Entry 3WV2 (X-ray diffraction, 2.30 A resolution); this record covers chain A.

Chain A:
Protein: Collagenase 3
From: Homo sapiens
Notes: EC 3.4.24.-; fragment: catalytic domain, residues 104-274
UniProt: P45452 (MMP13_HUMAN); residues 104-274 here = UniProt positions 104-274
Chain sequence (171 residues; row label = number of the first residue in the row):
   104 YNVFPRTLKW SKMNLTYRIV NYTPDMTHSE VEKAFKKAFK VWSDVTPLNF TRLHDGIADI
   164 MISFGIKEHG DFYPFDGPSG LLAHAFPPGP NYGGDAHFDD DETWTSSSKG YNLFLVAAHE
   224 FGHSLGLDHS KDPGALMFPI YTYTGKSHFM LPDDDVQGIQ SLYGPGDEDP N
Disordered / not traced: 248-250, 273-274
Ion coordination: Na+: Asp128, Asp203, Glu205; Ca2+ site 1: Asp162, Asn194, Gly196, Asp198; Zn2+ site 1: His172, Asp174, His187, His200; Ca2+ site 2: Asp179, Gly180, Ser182, Leu184, Asp202, Glu205; Zn2+ site 2: His222, His226, His232
Ligand contacts: WGG (N-(3-methoxybenzyl)-4-oxo-3,4-dihydroquinazoline-2-carboxamide): Leu185, Leu218, Val219, His222, Glu223, Gly237, Ala238, Leu239, Phe241, Pro242, Ile243, Tyr244, Thr245, Tyr246, Thr247, Phe252, Met253, Pro255
Swiss-Prot annotation at these positions:
  - active site: Glu223
  - binding site (Ca(2+)): Asp128, Asp162, Asp179, Gly180, Ser182, Leu184, Asn194, Gly196, Asp198, Asp202, Asp203, Glu205
  - binding site (Zn(2+)): His172, Asp174, His187, His200, His222, His226, His232, Met240
  - glycosylation (N-linked (GlcNAc...) asparagine): Asn117, Asn152
  - natural variant: Trp207 (W207G: In MDST), His232 (H232N: In MANDP1)
  - mutagenesis: Glu223 (E223A: Abolishes enzyme activity)

Summary:
Bound to chain A: compound WGG. Asp128, Asp203 and Glu205 coordinate Na+. Asp162, Asn194, Gly196 and Asp198
form the Ca2+ site 1. From UniProt: active-site residue Glu223, 12 Ca2+-binding residues, 8 Zn2+-binding
residues and one mutagenesis site.
Chain A is Collagenase 3 (Homo sapiens); the structure, Crystal structure of the catalytic domain of MMP-13
complexed with N-(3-methoxybenzyl)-4-oxo-3,4-dihydroquinazoline-2-carboxamide, was determined by X-ray
diffraction (same publication as 3WV3).
